3BZE - chains A and B of the 3 polymer chains in the assembly; structure by X-ray diffraction, 2.50 A resolution.

== Chain A ==
Molecule: HLA class I histocompatibility antigen, alpha chain E
From: Homo sapiens
UniProt: P13747 (HLAE_HUMAN); residues 2-274 here correspond to UniProt positions 23-295 (UniProt number = residue number + 21)
Sequence (273 residues; each row starts with the number of its first residue):
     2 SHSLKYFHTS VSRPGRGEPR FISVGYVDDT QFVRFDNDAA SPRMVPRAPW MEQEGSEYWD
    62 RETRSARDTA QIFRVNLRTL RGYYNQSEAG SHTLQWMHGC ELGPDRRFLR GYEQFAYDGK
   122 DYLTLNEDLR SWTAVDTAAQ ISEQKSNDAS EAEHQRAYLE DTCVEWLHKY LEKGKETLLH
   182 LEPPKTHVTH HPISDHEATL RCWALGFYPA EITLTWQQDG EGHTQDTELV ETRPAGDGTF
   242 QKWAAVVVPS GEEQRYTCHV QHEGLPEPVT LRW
Swiss-Prot annotation at these positions:
  - binding site (a peptide antigen): Tyr7, Glu63, Ser66, Asn77, Tyr84, Ser143, Lys146, Gln156, Tyr159, Tyr171
  - glycosylation: Asn86 (N-linked (GlcNAc...) asparagine)
Disulfide bonds: Cys101-Cys164, Cys203-Cys259

== Chain B ==
Molecule: Beta-2-microglobulin
From: Homo sapiens
UniProt: P61769 (B2MG_HUMAN); residues 1-99 here correspond to UniProt positions 21-119 (UniProt number = residue number + 20)
Sequence (100 residues; numbered 0 to 99; the number before each row is that of its first residue; numbering starts at 0):
     0 MIQRTPKIQV YSRHPAENGK SNFLNCYVSG FHPSDIEVDL LKNGERIEKV EHSDLSFSKD
    60 WSFYLLYYTE FTPTEKDEYA CRVNHVTLSQ PKIVKWDRDM
Construct notes: initiating methionine (0)
Swiss-Prot annotation at these positions:
  - modified residue: Gln2 (Pyrrolidone carboxylic acid)
  - glycosylation: Ile1 (N-linked (Glc) (glycation) isoleucine), Lys19 (N-linked (Glc) (glycation) lysine), Lys41 (N-linked (Glc) (glycation) lysine), Lys48 (N-linked (Glc) (glycation) lysine), Lys58 (N-linked (Glc) (glycation) lysine), Lys91 (N-linked (Glc) (glycation) lysine), Lys94 (N-linked (Glc) (glycation) lysine)
Disulfide bonds: Cys25-Cys80

== Chain A / chain B interface ==
Residue-residue contacts (62; chain A residue first):
  Phe8(A) - Ser55(B)
  Phe8(A) - Phe56(B)
  His9(A) - Phe56(B)
  Thr10(A) - Phe56(B)
  Thr10(A) - Phe62(B)
  Val12(A) - Ser33(B)
  Ile23(A) - Leu54(B)  hydrophobic
  Val25(A) - Asp53(B)
  Val25(A) - Leu54(B)
  Val25(A) - Ser55(B)
  Tyr27(A) - Ser55(B)
  Tyr27(A) - Tyr63(B)  hydrogen bond
  Gln32(A) - Asp53(B)  hydrogen bond
  Arg35(A) - Asp53(B)  salt bridge
  Arg48(A) - Asp53(B)  salt bridge
  His93(A) - Met0(B)
  Gln96(A) - His31(B)  hydrogen bond
  Gln96(A) - Phe56(B)
  Gln96(A) - Trp60(B)  hydrogen bond (side chain-backbone)
  Gln96(A) - Phe62(B)
  Trp97(A) - Phe56(B)
  Met98(A) - Phe56(B)  hydrophobic
  Met98(A) - Lys58(B)
  Met98(A) - Trp60(B)  hydrophobic
  Arg111(A) - Lys58(B)
  Tyr113(A) - Lys58(B)
  Gln115(A) - Trp60(B)
  Phe116(A) - Trp60(B)
  Ala117(A) - Trp60(B)  hydrophobic
  Asp119(A) - Met0(B)
  Asp119(A) - Ile1(B)
  Asp119(A) - His31(B)
  Gly120(A) - Ile1(B)
  Gly120(A) - His31(B)  hydrogen bond (backbone-side chain)
  Lys121(A) - Ile1(B)
  Asp122(A) - Trp60(B)  hydrogen bond
  His192(A) - Asp98(B)
  Arg202(A) - Asp98(B)  hydrogen bond (side chain-backbone)
  Arg202(A) - Met99(B)
  Trp204(A) - Asp98(B)
  Trp204(A) - Met99(B)
  Val231(A) - Gln8(B)
  Glu232(A) - Lys6(B)  salt bridge
  Glu232(A) - Gln8(B)  hydrogen bond (backbone-side chain)
  Glu232(A) - Tyr26(B)  hydrogen bond
  Glu232(A) - Ser28(B)  hydrogen bond
  Arg234(A) - Gln8(B)  hydrogen bond
  Arg234(A) - Tyr10(B)
  Arg234(A) - Tyr26(B)
  Arg234(A) - Met99(B)  hydrogen bond (side chain-backbone)
  Pro235(A) - Tyr10(B)  hydrogen bond (backbone-side chain)
  Pro235(A) - Tyr26(B)
  Pro235(A) - Leu65(B)
  Ala236(A) - Arg12(B)
  Ala236(A) - Asn24(B)  hydrogen bond (backbone-side chain)
  Gly237(A) - Arg12(B)  hydrogen bond (backbone-side chain)
  Gly237(A) - Leu65(B)
  Asp238(A) - Arg12(B)
  Gln242(A) - Tyr10(B)
  Gln242(A) - Ser11(B)
  Gln242(A) - Arg12(B)  hydrogen bond (side chain-backbone)
  Trp244(A) - Met99(B)  hydrogen bond (side chain-backbone)
Interface residues without a listed pair, chain A (39 interface residues in all): Ser92, Thr94, Leu206, Thr233
Interface residues without a listed pair, chain B (24 interface residues in all): Pro14

== In short ==
39 residues of chain A face 24 of chain B across their interface; the contacts include 17 hydrogen bonds and 3
salt bridges. Polar contacts include Arg35(A)-Asp53(B), Arg48(A)-Asp53(B) and Glu232(A)-Lys6(B). UniProt lists
10 peptide antigen-binding residues on chain A.
Here chain A is HLA class I histocompatibility antigen, alpha chain E and chain B is Beta-2-microglobulin,
both from Homo sapiens. Entry 3BZE (The human non-classical major histocompatibility complex molecule HLA-E)
was determined by X-ray diffraction together with 3BZF from the same study.
